PDB entry 8HRP | X-ray diffraction, 1.99 A resolution | chains C and D of the 4 polymer chains in the assembly

== Chain C (and D) ==
Protein: Glyceraldehyde-3-phosphate dehydrogenase
Organism: Corynebacterium glutamicum ATCC 13032
Notes: EC 1.2.1.12; chain D of this document is another copy of the same molecule, construct and numbering; everything in this record applies to it too
Reference sequence: Q01651 (G3P_CORGL); residues 1-334 here = UniProt positions 1-334
Chain sequence (342 residues; row label = number of the first residue in the row):
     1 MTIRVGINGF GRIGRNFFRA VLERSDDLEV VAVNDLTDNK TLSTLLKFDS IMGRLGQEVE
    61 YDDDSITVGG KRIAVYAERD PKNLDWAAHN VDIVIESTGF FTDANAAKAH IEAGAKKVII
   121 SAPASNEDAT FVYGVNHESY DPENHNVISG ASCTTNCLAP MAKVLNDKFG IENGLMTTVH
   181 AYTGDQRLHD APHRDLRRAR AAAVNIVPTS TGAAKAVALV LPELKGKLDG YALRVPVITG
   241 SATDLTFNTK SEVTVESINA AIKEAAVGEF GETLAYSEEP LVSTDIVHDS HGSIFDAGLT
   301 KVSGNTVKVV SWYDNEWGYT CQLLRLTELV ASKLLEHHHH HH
Disordered / not traced: 1, 337-342 (chain D: 1, 336-342)
Construct notes: expression tag (335-342)
Residues lining bound ligands:
  - glyceraldehyde-3-phosphate (G3H): Ser152, Cys153, Thr154, Thr155, Thr178, His180, Thr183, Thr211, Gly212, Arg234, Asn315
  - NAD (nicotinamide-adenine-dinucleotide): Asn8, Gly9, Phe10, Gly11, Arg12, Ile13, Asn34, Asp35, Leu36, Glu78, Arg79, Ser97, Thr98, Gly99, Phe100, Phe101, Thr102, Ser121, Ala122, Cys153, Thr183, Asn315, Glu316, Tyr319
UniProt features mapped onto this chain:
  - active site: Cys153 (Nucleophile)
  - binding site (NAD(+)): Arg12, Ile13, Asp35, Arg79, Ser121, Asn315
  - binding site (D-glyceraldehyde 3-phosphate): Ser152 to Thr154, Thr183, Arg198, Thr211, Gly212, Arg234
  - site: His180 (Activates thiol group during catalysis)

== How chain C and chain D interact ==
Residue-residue contacts (13; chain C residue first):
  Thr44(C) - Pro280(D)
  Phe48(C) - Glu279(D)
  Phe48(C) - Asp285(D)
  Ser50(C) - Thr284(D)  hydrogen bond
  Arg54(C) - Asp285(D)  hydrogen bond (side chain-backbone)
  Arg54(C) - Ile286(D)
  Arg54(C) - Asp289(D)  salt bridge
  Glu279(C) - Phe48(D)
  Glu279(C) - Arg54(D)  salt bridge
  Pro280(C) - Thr44(D)
  Pro280(C) - Phe48(D)
  Thr284(C) - Ser50(D)  hydrogen bond
  Asp285(C) - Phe48(D)
Also at the interface, not in a pair above, chain C (9 interface residues in all): Asp49
Also at the interface, not in a pair above, chain D (12 interface residues in all): Asp49, Leu281

== Summary ==
9 residues of chain C face 12 of chain D across their interface, with 3 hydrogen bonds and 2 salt bridges.
Polar contacts include Arg54(C)-Asp289(D), Glu279(C)-Arg54(D) and Ser50(C)-Thr284(D). Bound to chain C: NAD
and glyceraldehyde-3-phosphate.
Both chains are Glyceraldehyde-3-phosphate dehydrogenase (Corynebacterium glutamicum ATCC 13032). Entry 8HRP
(Crystal structure of glyceraldehyde-3-phosphate dehydrogenase from Corynebacterium glutamicum ATCC13032 in
complex with NAD and G3P) was determined by X-ray diffraction, deposited together with 8HRO, 8HRQ, 8HRR, 8HRS
and 8HRT.
